PDB entry 9H28 | electron microscopy, 3.22 A resolution | chains D and E of the 6 polymer chains in the assembly

[Chain D (and E)]
Molecule: Small envelope protein M
Source organism: tick-borne encephalitis virus-European subtype
Notes: chain E of this document is another copy of the same molecule, construct and numbering; everything in this record applies to it too
Reference sequence: A0A7M3UFX3 (A0A7M3UFX3_9FLAV); residues 1-75 here correspond to UniProt positions 206-280 (UniProt number = residue number + 205)
Chain sequence (75 residues; numbered 1 to 75; the number before each row is that of its first residue):
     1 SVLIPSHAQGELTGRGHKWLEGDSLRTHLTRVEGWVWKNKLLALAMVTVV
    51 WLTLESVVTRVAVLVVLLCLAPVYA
What the authors report for this chain:
  - conformationally variable residues: L25 to Y74

[Chain D / chain E interface]
Pairs across the interface (5):
  R31(D) with L3(E)
  L70(D) with L70(E), hydrophobic
  Y74(D) with S6(E), hydrogen bond (backbone-side chain)
  A75(D) with P5(E), hydrophobic; S6(E)
Also at the interface, not in a pair above, chain D (6 interface residues in all): S1, V73
Also at the interface, not in a pair above, chain E (9 interface residues in all): I4, L20, H28, V73, A75

[Summary]
The interface between chain D and chain E involves 6 residues on one side and 9 on the other; the contacts
include 1 hydrogen bond. Its one hydrogen-bonded contact is Y74(D)-S6(E). From the paper: conformational
variability at L25(D).
Both chains are Small envelope protein M (tick-borne encephalitis virus-European subtype). Entry 9H28
(Alternative conformation LGTV with TBEV prME) was determined by electron microscopy, deposited together with
9FK0 and 9FOJ.
